6EGX - chains A and B of the 4 polymer chains in the assembly; structure by electron microscopy, 4.06 A resolution (low resolution: residue-level contacts below are approximate; hydrogen-bond / salt-bridge calls are withheld).

== Chain A ==
Name: structural protein VP1
Source organism: Sacbrood virus
UniProt: A0A223DN59 (A0A223DN59_9VIRU); residues 15-243 here correspond to UniProt positions 770-998 (UniProt number = residue number + 755)
Sequence (229 residues; each row starts with the number of its first residue):
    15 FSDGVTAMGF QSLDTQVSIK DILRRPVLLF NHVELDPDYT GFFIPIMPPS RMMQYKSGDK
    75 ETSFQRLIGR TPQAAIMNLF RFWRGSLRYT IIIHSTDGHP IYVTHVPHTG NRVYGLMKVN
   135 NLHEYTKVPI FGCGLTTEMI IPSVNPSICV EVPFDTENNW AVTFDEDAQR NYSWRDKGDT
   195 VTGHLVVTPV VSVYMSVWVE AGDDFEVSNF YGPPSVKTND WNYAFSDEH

== Chain B ==
Name: structural protein VP2
Source organism: Sacbrood virus
UniProt: A0A223DN66 (A0A223DN66_9VIRU); residues 41-239 here correspond to UniProt positions 193-391 (UniProt number = residue number + 152)
Sequence (199 residues; numbered 41 to 239; the number before each row is that of its first residue):
    41 GDLVIASSEP TQQFRSLTNR WMPINSIRVT VNGKRNDLLA QYYIPEDFLS THAKCAPNTI
   101 PFETYVYGKY ELEMKFVANG NKFQCGKVII SVKFDSYQAD NINTGFQAAL SRPHIMLDLS
   161 TNNEGVLKIP FRYHRAFVRN QTHKTATAGV RPGKFASIYV QVLSPLQTGE GGANDMFIRP
   221 FYRYTRAEFA GMSYKVPLT

== Interface between chain A and chain B ==
Residue-residue contacts (50):
  R65(A) with I142(B)
  R95(A) with D135(B); S136(B); Y137(B); Q138(B); A139(B)
  F96(A) with D135(B); H174(B)
  N172(A) with H174(B)
  N173(A) with D42(B); H174(B); R175(B); A176(B)
  W174(A) with H174(B)
  F178(A) with I142(B); N143(B)
  D179(A) with Q138(B)
  E180(A) with Q138(B); A139(B); D140(B); N141(B)
  R184(A) with Q138(B)
  Y186(A) with Y137(B); Q138(B)
  S187(A) with Y137(B); A188(B); G189(B)
  R189(A) with G189(B); V190(B)
  D190(A) with R175(B); G189(B); V190(B); R191(B)
  D193(A) with H174(B); R175(B)
  N223(A) with F134(B)
  F224(A) with R152(B)
  Y225(A) with K133(B); F134(B); D135(B); N143(B); A148(B); S151(B); R152(B)
  G226(A) with N143(B); S151(B)
  P227(A) with N143(B); Q147(B); S151(B)
  P228(A) with N143(B)
Other interface residues (no listed pair), chain A (22 interface residues in all): N92
Other interface residues (no listed pair), chain B (26 interface residues in all): R172, Y173, R179

== Summary ==
22 residues of chain A face 26 of chain B across their interface.
Chain A is structural protein VP1 and chain B is structural protein VP2, both from Sacbrood virus; the
structure, Sacbrood virus of honeybee - expansion state I, was determined by electron microscopy (same
publication as 5LSF, 5OYP, 6EGV, 6EH1 and 6EIW).
